PDB entry 9B41 | electron microscopy, 3.20 A resolution | chains W and X of the 24 polymer chains in the assembly

[Chain W (and X)]
Molecule: gp28 Head-to-tail protein
Source organism: Pseudomonas virus Pa193
Notes: chain X of this document is another copy of the same molecule, construct and numbering; everything in this record applies to it too
UniProt: A0A5P1KV97 (A0A5P1KV97_9CAUD); numbering as in UniProt (aligned over 1-155)
Amino-acid sequence (155 residues; each row starts with the number of its first residue):
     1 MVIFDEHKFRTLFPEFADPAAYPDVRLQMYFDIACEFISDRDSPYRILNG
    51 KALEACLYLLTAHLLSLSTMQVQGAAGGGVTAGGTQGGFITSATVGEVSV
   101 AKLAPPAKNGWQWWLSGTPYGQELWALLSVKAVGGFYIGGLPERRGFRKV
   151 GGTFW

[How chain W and chain X interact]
Contacting residue pairs - 69 pairs, chain W then chain X:
  Thr-11(W) / Arg-26(X)  hydrogen bond (backbone-side chain)
  Thr-11(W) / Met-29(X)
  Leu-12(W) / Met-29(X)  hydrophobic
  Leu-12(W) / Tyr-30(X)
  Leu-12(W) / Ile-33(X)  hydrophobic
  Pro-14(W) / Arg-26(X)
  Pro-14(W) / Val-72(X)  hydrophobic
  Glu-15(W) / Gln-71(X)
  Lys-51(W) / Glu-36(X)  salt bridge
  Ala-52(W) / Glu-36(X)
  Ser-66(W) / Gly-83(X)
  Thr-69(W) / Gly-83(X)
  Met-70(W) / Ala-82(X)
  Met-70(W) / Gly-83(X)
  Gly-88(W) / Gln-86(X)
  Phe-89(W) / Gln-86(X)
  Phe-89(W) / Gly-87(X)
  Phe-89(W) / Trp-113(X)  hydrophobic
  Ile-90(W) / Gln-86(X)  hydrogen bond (backbone-side chain)
  Glu-97(W) / Thr-94(X)
  Glu-97(W) / Gly-96(X)
  Val-98(W) / Thr-94(X)
  Ser-99(W) / Ala-93(X)
  Ser-99(W) / Thr-94(X)  hydrogen bond (backbone-backbone)
  Val-100(W) / Ile-90(X)  hydrophobic
  Val-100(W) / Ser-92(X)
  Ala-101(W) / Ile-90(X)
  Ala-101(W) / Thr-91(X)  hydrogen bond (backbone-backbone)
  Ala-101(W) / Ser-92(X)  hydrogen bond (backbone-backbone)
  Lys-102(W) / Gln-86(X)  hydrogen bond (side chain-backbone)
  Lys-102(W) / Gly-87(X)  hydrogen bond (side chain-backbone)
  Lys-102(W) / Phe-89(X)
  Lys-102(W) / Thr-91(X)
  Leu-103(W) / Phe-89(X)  hydrogen bond (backbone-backbone)
  Leu-103(W) / Thr-91(X)
  Leu-103(W) / Ala-104(X)  hydrophobic
  Leu-103(W) / Pro-105(X)
  Leu-103(W) / Trp-113(X)  hydrogen bond (backbone-side chain)
  Ala-104(W) / Trp-113(X)
  Pro-105(W) / Trp-113(X)  hydrophobic
  Pro-106(W) / Asn-109(X)
  Pro-106(W) / Gly-110(X)
  Pro-106(W) / Trp-113(X)
  Gly-117(W) / Gln-86(X)  hydrogen bond (backbone-side chain)
  Pro-119(W) / Gln-71(X)
  Pro-119(W) / Gly-83(X)
  Pro-119(W) / Thr-85(X)
  Pro-119(W) / Gln-86(X)
  Gln-122(W) / Gln-86(X)
  Gln-122(W) / Gly-87(X)
  Gln-122(W) / Trp-113(X)
  Glu-123(W) / Phe-37(X)
  Glu-123(W) / Leu-64(X)
  Glu-123(W) / Trp-114(X)
  Trp-125(W) / Gly-110(X)
  Ala-126(W) / Trp-111(X)
  Ala-126(W) / Trp-114(X)  hydrophobic
  Leu-127(W) / Phe-37(X)  hydrophobic
  Ser-129(W) / Asn-109(X)
  Ser-129(W) / Trp-111(X)  hydrogen bond (side chain-backbone)
  Val-130(W) / Phe-37(X)
  Val-130(W) / Trp-111(X)  hydrophobic
  Lys-131(W) / Glu-36(X)
  Arg-144(W) / Leu-141(X)
  Lys-149(W) / Leu-141(X)
  Val-150(W) / Leu-141(X)  hydrophobic
  Val-150(W) / Pro-142(X)
  Val-150(W) / Glu-143(X)
  Thr-153(W) / Leu-141(X)
Other interface residues (no listed pair), chain W (37 interface residues in all): Tyr-120
Other interface residues (no listed pair), chain X (37 interface residues in all): Cys-35, Val-80, Gly-88, Val-95, Ala-107, Lys-108

[Summary]
The chain W/chain X interface involves 37 residues from each chain; the contacts include 11 hydrogen bonds and
1 salt bridge. Polar contacts include Lys-51(W)/Glu-36(X), Thr-11(W)/Arg-26(X) and Ile-90(W)/Gln-86(X).
Chain W and chain X are both gp28 Head-to-tail protein (Pseudomonas virus Pa193); the structure, Pseudomonas
phage Pa193 Neck (portal and head-to-tail proteins), was determined by electron microscopy together with 9B40
and 9B42 from the same study.
